Entry 6BRY (X-ray diffraction, 2.70 A resolution); this record covers chains A and E of the 6 polymer chains in the assembly.

[Chain A]
Protein: Tubulin alpha-1B chain
From: Sus scrofa
Reference sequence: Q2XVP4 (TBA1B_PIG); residues 1-450 here = UniProt positions 1-450
Amino-acid sequence (450 residues; row label = number of the first residue in the row):
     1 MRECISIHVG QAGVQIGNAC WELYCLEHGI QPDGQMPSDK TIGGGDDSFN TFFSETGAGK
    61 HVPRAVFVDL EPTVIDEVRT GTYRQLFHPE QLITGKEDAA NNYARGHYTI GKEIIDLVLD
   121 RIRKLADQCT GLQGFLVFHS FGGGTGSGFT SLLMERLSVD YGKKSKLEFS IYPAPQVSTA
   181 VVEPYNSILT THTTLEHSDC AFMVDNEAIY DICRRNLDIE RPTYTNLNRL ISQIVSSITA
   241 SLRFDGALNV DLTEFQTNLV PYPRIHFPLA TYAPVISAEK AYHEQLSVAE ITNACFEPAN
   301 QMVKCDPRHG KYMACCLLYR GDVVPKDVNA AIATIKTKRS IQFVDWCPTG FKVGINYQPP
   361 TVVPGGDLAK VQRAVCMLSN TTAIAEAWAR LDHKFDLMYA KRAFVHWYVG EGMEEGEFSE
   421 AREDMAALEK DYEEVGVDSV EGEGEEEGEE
Not modelled in the structure: 438-450
Ion coordination: Ca2+: D39, T41, G44, E55
Residues lining bound ligands:
  - GK9 (1-(2-chlorofuro[3,2-d]pyrimidin-4-yl)-6-methoxy-1,2,3,4-tetrahydroquinoline): N101, T179, V181
  - GTP (guanosine-5'-triphosphate): V9, G10, Q11, A12, Q15, I16, D69, D98, A99, A100, N101, S140, G142, G143, G144, T145, G146, I171, P173, V177, S178, T179, E183, N206, Y224, L227, N228, I231
Swiss-Prot annotation at these positions:
  - motif: M1 to C4 (MREC motif)
  - active site: E254
  - binding site (GTP): G10, Q11, A12, Q15, E71, A99, S140, G143, G144, T145, G146, T179, E183, N206, Y224, N228, L252
  - binding site (Mg(2+)): E71
  - modified residue: K40 (N6,N6,N6-trimethyllysine), S48 (Phosphoserine), S232 (Phosphoserine), Y282 (3'-nitrotyrosine), R339 (Omega-N-methylarginine), S439 (Phosphoserine), E443 (5-glutamyl polyglutamate), E445 (5-glutamyl polyglutamate)
  - cross-link (Glycyl lysine isopeptide (Lys-Gly)): K326 (interchain with G-Cter in ubiquitin), K370 (interchain with G-Cter in ubiquitin)

[Chain E]
Protein: Stathmin-4
From: Homo sapiens
Reference sequence: Q9H169 (STMN4_HUMAN); residues 5-145 here correspond to UniProt positions 49-189 (UniProt number = residue number + 44)
Amino-acid sequence (143 residues; each row starts with the number of its first residue):
     3 MADMEVIELN KCTSGQSFEV ILKPPSFDGV PEFNASLPRR RDPSLEEIQK KLEAAEERRK
    63 YQEAELLKHL AEKREHEREV IQKAIEENNN FIKMAKEKLA QKMESNKENR EAHLAAMLER
   123 LQEKDKHAEE VRKNKELKEE ASR
Not modelled in the structure: 3-5, 29-43, 142-145
Construct notes: expression tag (3-4)
Swiss-Prot annotation at these positions:
  - modified residue: S46 (Phosphoserine)

[Interface between chain A and chain E]
Contacting residue pairs (58):
  H107(A) - L54(E)
  Y108(A) - L54(E)  hydrophobic
  Y108(A) - A57(E)  hydrophobic
  T109(A) - R61(E)
  K112(A) - L54(E)
  K112(A) - E58(E)
  L152(A) - L54(E)  hydrophobic
  E155(A) - I50(E)
  R156(A) - L47(E)
  S158(A) - D44(E)
  V159(A) - P45(E)
  H197(A) - D44(E)
  D245(A) - C14(E)
  D245(A) - S16(E)
  A247(A) - N12(E)
  A247(A) - S19(E)
  L248(A) - S19(E)
  P325(A) - Q18(E)
  P325(A) - F20(E)  hydrophobic
  N329(A) - V8(E)
  N329(A) - F20(E)
  N329(A) - V22(E)
  I332(A) - V22(E)  hydrophobic
  K336(A) - L24(E)
  D345(A) - P27(E)
  D345(A) - S28(E)  hydrogen bond (backbone-backbone)
  W346(A) - P27(E)
  C347(A) - P27(E)
  P348(A) - K25(E)
  P348(A) - P27(E)
  T349(A) - I23(E)
  T349(A) - L24(E)  hydrogen bond (backbone-backbone)
  T349(A) - K25(E)  hydrogen bond (backbone-backbone)
  G350(A) - V22(E)
  F351(A) - E21(E)
  F351(A) - V22(E)  hydrogen bond (backbone-backbone)
  K352(A) - F20(E)
  K352(A) - E21(E)  salt bridge
  V353(A) - S19(E)
  V353(A) - F20(E)  hydrogen bond (backbone-backbone)
  G354(A) - Q18(E)
  G354(A) - S19(E)
  I355(A) - G17(E)
  I355(A) - Q18(E)  hydrogen bond (backbone-backbone)
  N356(A) - S16(E)
  Y357(A) - C14(E)
  Y357(A) - T15(E)
  Y357(A) - S16(E)  hydrogen bond (backbone-backbone)
  Y357(A) - G17(E)
  Y357(A) - Q18(E)  hydrogen bond
  V409(A) - Q64(E)
  G410(A) - R61(E)
  G410(A) - Q64(E)
  E411(A) - R61(E)
  G412(A) - A57(E)
  G412(A) - R60(E)  hydrogen bond (backbone-side chain)
  G412(A) - R61(E)
  E414(A) - R60(E)  salt bridge
Other interface residues (no listed pair), chain A (39 interface residues in all): E196, V328, Q358, M413
Other interface residues (no listed pair), chain E (30 interface residues in all): P26, S46, Q51, K53

[In short]
The interface between chain A and chain E involves 39 residues on one side and 30 on the other; the contacts
include 9 hydrogen bonds and 2 salt bridges. Polar pairs include K352(A)-E21(E), E414(A)-R60(E) and
Y357(A)-Q18(E). Bound to chain A: GTP and compound GK9.
Here chain A is Tubulin alpha-1B chain (Sus scrofa) and chain E is Stathmin-4 (Homo sapiens). Entry 6BRY
(Tubulin-RB3_SLD-TTL in complex with heterocyclic pyrimidine compound 6a) was determined by X-ray diffraction
together with 6BR1, 6BRF and 6BS2 from the same study.
